Entry 5TI4 (X-ray diffraction, 1.62 A resolution); this record covers chain A.

[Chain A]
Name: Bromodomain-containing protein 4
Organism: Homo sapiens
UniProtKB: O60885 (BRD4_HUMAN), isoform O60885-3; residues 44-168 here = UniProt positions 44-168
Amino-acid sequence (127 residues; numbered 42 to 168; the number before each row is that of its first residue):
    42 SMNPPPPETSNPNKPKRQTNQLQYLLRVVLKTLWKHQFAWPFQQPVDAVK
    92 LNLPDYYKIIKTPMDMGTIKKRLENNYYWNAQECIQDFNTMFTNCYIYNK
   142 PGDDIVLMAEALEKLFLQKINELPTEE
Sequence notes: expression tag (42-43)
Small-molecule neighbours: 8841871 (7CM; 3-chloro-4-fluoro-N-[3-(2-oxopyrrolidin-1-yl)phenyl]benzene-1-sulfonamide): Trp-81, Pro-82, Phe-83, Val-87, Leu-92, Leu-94, Tyr-97, Cys-136, Tyr-139, Asn-140, Asp-145, Ile-146, Met-149
Reported in the primary citation:
  - binding site for 8841871: Leu-92, Tyr-97, Asn-140

[Summary]
Chain A binds 8841871. From the paper: a binding site for 8841871 at Leu-92, Tyr-97 and Asn-140.
Chain A is Bromodomain-containing protein 4 (Homo sapiens); the structure, Crystal structure of the first
bromodomain of human BRD4 in complex with inhibitor 8841871, was determined by X-ray diffraction, deposited
together with 5TI2, 5TI3, 5TI5, 5TI6 and 5TI7.
